5ID9 - chain A; structure by X-ray diffraction, 2.48 A resolution.

# Chain A
Name: Serum albumin
Organism: Equus caballus
Reference sequence: F7BAY6 (F7BAY6_HORSE); residues 1-583 here correspond to UniProt positions 25-607 (UniProt number = residue number + 24)
Sequence (583 residues; numbered 1 to 583; the number before each row is that of its first residue):
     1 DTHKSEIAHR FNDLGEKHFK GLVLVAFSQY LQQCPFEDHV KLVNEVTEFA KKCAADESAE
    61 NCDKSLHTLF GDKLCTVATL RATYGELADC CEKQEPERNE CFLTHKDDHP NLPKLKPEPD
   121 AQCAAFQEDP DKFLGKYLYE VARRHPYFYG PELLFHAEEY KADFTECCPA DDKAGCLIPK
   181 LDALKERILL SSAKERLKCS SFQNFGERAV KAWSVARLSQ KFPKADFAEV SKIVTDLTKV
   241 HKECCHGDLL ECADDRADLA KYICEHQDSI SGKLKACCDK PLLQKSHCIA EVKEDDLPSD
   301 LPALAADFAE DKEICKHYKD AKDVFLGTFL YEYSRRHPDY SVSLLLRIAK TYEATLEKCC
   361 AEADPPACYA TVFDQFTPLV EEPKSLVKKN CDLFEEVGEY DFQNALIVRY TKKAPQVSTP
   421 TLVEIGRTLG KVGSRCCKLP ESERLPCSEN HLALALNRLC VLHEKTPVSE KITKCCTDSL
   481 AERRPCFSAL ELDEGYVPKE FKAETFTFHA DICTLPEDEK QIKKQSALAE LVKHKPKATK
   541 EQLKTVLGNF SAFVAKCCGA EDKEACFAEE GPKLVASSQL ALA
Disordered / not traced: 1-3
Disulfides: Cys53-Cys62, Cys75-Cys91, Cys90-Cys101, Cys123-Cys168, Cys167-Cys176, Cys199-Cys245, Cys244-Cys252, Cys264-Cys278, Cys277-Cys288, Cys315-Cys360, Cys359-Cys368, Cys391-Cys437, Cys436-Cys447, Cys460-Cys476, Cys475-Cys486, Cys513-Cys558, Cys557-Cys566
Residues lining bound ligands:
  - 6A4 ((4S)-2-sulfanylidene-4-[(tetradecanoyloxy)methyl]-1,3,2lambda~5~-dioxaphospholane-2-thiolate): Phe205, Arg208, Ala209, Lys211, Ala212, Val215, Ser231, Thr235, Asp323, Leu326, Gly327, Leu330, Leu346, Ala349, Lys350, Ser479, Leu480, Ala481
  - malonate ion (MLI), molecule 1: Leu66, His67, Phe70, Gly247, Asp248, Leu249, Leu250, Glu251, Cys252
  - malonate ion (MLI), molecule 2: Tyr149, Leu218, Lys221, Phe222, Ile233, Leu237, Arg256, Leu259, Ile263, Ser286, Ile289, Ala290
  - malonate ion (MLI), molecule 3: Leu189, Leu190, Ala193, Glu424, Thr428, His451, Leu454, Ala455, Arg458
From the paper describing this entry:
  - binding site for 6A4: Arg208, Ala212, Val215, Asp323, Leu326, Gly327, Leu330, Lys350, Glu353, Leu480, Ala481
  - contacts within the chain: Glu449-Arg484
  - conformationally variable residues (domain motion, side-chain flip): Tyr149, Phe550

# Overview
Ligands of chain A: compound 6A4 and 3 copies of malonate ion. From the paper: a binding site for 6A4 at
Arg208, Ala212 and Val215 among others; conformational variability at Tyr149 and Phe550.
Chain A is Serum albumin (Equus caballus); the structure, Crystal structure of equine serum albumin in complex
with phosphorodithioate derivative of myristoyl cyclic phosphatidic acid ..., was determined by X-ray
diffraction.
